PDB entry 8CVZ | electron microscopy, 3.52 A resolution | chains B and I of the 10 polymer chains in the assembly

[Chain B]
Name: Glycogen [starch] synthase, muscle
Organism: Homo sapiens
Notes: EC 2.4.1.11
Reference sequence: P13807 (GYS1_HUMAN); residues 1-634 here = UniProt positions 1-634
Sequence (634 residues; each row starts with the number of its first residue):
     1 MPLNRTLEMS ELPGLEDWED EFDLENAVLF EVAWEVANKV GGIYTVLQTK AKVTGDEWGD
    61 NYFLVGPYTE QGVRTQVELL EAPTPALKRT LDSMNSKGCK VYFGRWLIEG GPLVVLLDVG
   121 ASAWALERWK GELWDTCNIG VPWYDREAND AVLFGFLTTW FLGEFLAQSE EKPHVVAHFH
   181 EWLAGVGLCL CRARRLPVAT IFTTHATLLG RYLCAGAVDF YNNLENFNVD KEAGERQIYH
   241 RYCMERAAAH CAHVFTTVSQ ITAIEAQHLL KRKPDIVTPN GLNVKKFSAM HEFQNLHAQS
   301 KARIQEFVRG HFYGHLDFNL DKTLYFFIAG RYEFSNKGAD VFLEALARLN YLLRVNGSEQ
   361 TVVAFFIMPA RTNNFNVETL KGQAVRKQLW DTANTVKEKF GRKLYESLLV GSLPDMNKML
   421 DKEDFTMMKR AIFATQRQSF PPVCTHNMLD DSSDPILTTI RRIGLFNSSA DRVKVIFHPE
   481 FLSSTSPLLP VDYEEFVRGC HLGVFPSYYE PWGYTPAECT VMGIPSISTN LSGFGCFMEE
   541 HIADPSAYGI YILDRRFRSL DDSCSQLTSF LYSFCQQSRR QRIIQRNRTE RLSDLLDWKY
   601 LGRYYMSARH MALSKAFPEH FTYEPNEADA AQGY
Disordered / not traced: 1-21, 289-291, 627-634
Construct notes: engineered mutation Glu8 (Ser in P13807), Glu11 (Ser in P13807)
Swiss-Prot annotation at these positions:
  - binding site (UDP): Lys39, Arg331, Thr515
  - binding site (UDP-alpha-D-glucose): His205, Arg211, Arg331, Glu510, Trp512, Gly513
  - binding site (alpha-D-glucose 6-phosphate): His291, Glu292, Gln294, His297, Lys301, His501, Arg582, Arg586
  - modified residue: Ser412 (Phosphoserine)
  - natural variant: Gly464 (G464S: In NIDDM)
From the paper describing this entry:
  - mutagenesis - S8E/S11E: increased catalytic activity

[Chain I]
Name: Glycogenin-1
Organism: Homo sapiens
Notes: EC 2.4.1.186
Reference sequence: P46976 (GLYG_HUMAN); numbering as in UniProt (aligned over 1-350)
Sequence (352 residues; row label = number of the first residue in the row; numbers below 1 keep their minus sign (Gly-1 is residue -1)):
    -1 GPMTDQAFVT LTTNDAYAKG ALVLGSSLKQ HRTTRRLVVL ATPQVSDSMR KVLETVFDEV
    59 IMVDVLDSGD SAHLTLMKRP ELGVTLTKLH CWSLTQYSKC VFMDADTLVL ANIDDLFDRE
   119 ELSAAPDPGW PDCFNSGVFV YQPSVETYNQ LLHLASEQGS FDGGDQGILN TFFSSWATTD
   179 IRKHLPFIYN LSSISIFSYL PAFKVFGASA KVVHFLGRVK PWNYTYDPKT KSVKSEAHDP
   239 NMTHPEFLIL WWNIFTTNVL PLLQQFGLVK DTCSYVNVLS DLVYTLAFSC GFCRKEDVSG
   299 AISHLSLGEI PAMAQPFVSS EERKERWEQG QADYMGADSF DNIKRKLDTY LQ
Disordered / not traced: -1, 267-350
Construct notes: expression tag (-1 to 0); engineered mutation Phe195 (Tyr in P46976)
Swiss-Prot annotation at these positions:
  - region: Ser301 to Met333 (Interaction with GYS1)
  - binding site (UDP): Leu9, Thr11, Asn12, Tyr15, Arg77, Asp102, Ala103, Asp104, His212, Gly215, Lys218
  - binding site (UDP-alpha-D-glucose): Leu9, Thr11, Asn12, Tyr15, Arg77, Lys86, Asp102, Ala103, Asp104, Asn133, Ser134, Asp160, Asp163, Gln164, Gly215, Lys218
  - binding site (Mn(2+)): Asp102, Asp104, His212
  - site: Lys86 (Important for catalytic activity)
  - modified residue: Thr2 (N-acetylthreonine), Ser44 (Phosphoserine)
  - natural variant: Ala16 (A16P: In PGBM2), Thr83 (T83M: In GSD15), Asp102 (D102H: In PGBM2)
From the paper describing this entry:
  - mutagenesis - Y195F: unchanged catalytic activity (GYS1 activity) (citing earlier work)

[Interface between chain B and chain I]
Residue-residue contacts (27; chain B residue first):
  Arg371(B) - Gln156(I)
  Asn373(B) - Gln148(I)
  Asn373(B) - His151(I)
  Asn374(B) - Glu144(I)
  Asn374(B) - Gln148(I)
  Phe375(B) - Gln148(I)  hydrogen bond (backbone-side chain)
  Val377(B) - Glu144(I)
  Val377(B) - Thr145(I)
  Glu378(B) - Glu119(I)
  Gln438(B) - Asp116(I)
  Gln438(B) - Asp178(I)
  Gln438(B) - Arg180(I)  hydrogen bond (backbone-side chain)
  Ser439(B) - Glu118(I)
  Ser439(B) - Lys181(I)
  Phe440(B) - Thr177(I)
  Phe440(B) - Asp178(I)
  Phe440(B) - Arg180(I)
  Asn447(B) - Gln148(I)
  Leu449(B) - His151(I)
  Leu449(B) - Glu155(I)
  Leu449(B) - Gln156(I)  hydrogen bond (backbone-side chain)
  Asp450(B) - Gln156(I)
  Asp451(B) - Ser172(I)  hydrogen bond
  Arg461(B) - Ser172(I)  hydrogen bond
  Arg461(B) - Thr176(I)
  Phe466(B) - Thr176(I)
  Phe466(B) - Thr177(I)
Other interface residues (no listed pair), chain B (18 interface residues in all): Asn376, Leu380, Lys381
Other interface residues (no listed pair), chain I (21 interface residues in all): Gln140, Ser142, Leu152, Thr169, Phe170, Ser173

[Overview]
The interface between chain B and chain I involves 18 residues on one side and 21 on the other; the contacts
include 5 hydrogen bonds. Polar pairs include Phe375(B)-Gln148(I), Gln438(B)-Arg180(I) and
Leu449(B)-Gln156(I). The paper reports that S8E/S11E of chain B increase catalytic activity; Y195F of chain I
leaves catalytic activity (GYS1 activity) unchanged.
Here chain B is Glycogen [starch] synthase, muscle and chain I is Glycogenin-1, both from Homo sapiens. Entry
8CVZ (Human glycogenin-1 and glycogen synthase-1 complex in the apo ordered state) was determined by electron
microscopy (same publication as 8CVX and 8CVY).
